9L5U - chains A and C; structure by X-ray diffraction, 1.87 A resolution.

# Chain A
Protein: DUF4150 domain-containing protein
Source organism: Escherichia coli DSM 30083
Reference sequence: E2QG14 (E2QG14_ECOLX); residues 1-142 here correspond to UniProt positions 338-479 (UniProt number = residue number + 337)
Chain sequence (156 residues; numbered -13 to 142; the number before each row is that of its first residue; numbers below 1 keep their minus sign (Met-13 is residue -13)):
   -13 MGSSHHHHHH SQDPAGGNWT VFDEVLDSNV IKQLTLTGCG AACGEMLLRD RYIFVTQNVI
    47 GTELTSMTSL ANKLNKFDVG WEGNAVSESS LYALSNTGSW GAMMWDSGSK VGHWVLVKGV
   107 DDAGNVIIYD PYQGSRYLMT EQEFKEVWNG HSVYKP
Not modelled in the structure: -13 to 2
Construct notes: initiating methionine (-13); expression tag (-12 to 0)
What the authors report for this chain:
  - catalytic residues: Cys25
  - mutagenesis - C25A: abolished catalytic activity on GyrB and ParE

# Chain C
Protein: Cpi1
Source organism: Escherichia coli DSM 30083
Reference sequence: Q6TKV7 (Q6TKV7_ECOLX); residues 1-96 here = UniProt positions 1-96
Chain sequence (96 residues; each row starts with the number of its first residue):
     1 MGIVFTNHNI DLLSVEFDEI TKNCNYTFSV DGETAIFTAR ISIIRNIKGI KYSEELDKFI
    61 MSIMPLQPKV SKILGGVTWD CICGKEVGFP VRLIGK
Not modelled in the structure: 1

# How chain A and chain C interact
Contacting residue pairs - 47 pairs, chain A then chain C:
  Ser52(A) with Asp57(C)
  Met53(A) with Tyr52(C), hydrophobic; Asp57(C)
  Thr54(A) with Glu54(C); Asp57(C), hydrogen bond
  Asn70(A) with Ser42(C); Ile50(C); Lys51(C)
  Ala71(A) with Gly49(C); Ile50(C), hydrogen bond (backbone-backbone); Tyr52(C)
  Val72(A) with Ile47(C), hydrophobic; Lys48(C)
  Ser73(A) with Lys48(C), hydrogen bond (backbone-backbone); Trp79(C), hydrogen bond
  Glu74(A) with Lys72(C), salt bridge
  Ser76(A) with Asn46(C); Ile47(C); Lys48(C), hydrogen bond (side chain-backbone)
  Ala79(A) with Arg45(C); Asn46(C); Ile47(C), hydrophobic
  Leu80(A) with Ile47(C), hydrophobic
  Asn82(A) with Arg45(C)
  Thr83(A) with Arg45(C); Ile47(C)
  Met89(A) with Met61(C), hydrophobic
  Trp91(A) with Met64(C), hydrophobic; Pro65(C); Pro68(C)
  Lys96(A) with Phe5(C); Pro65(C)
  Lys131(A) with Lys72(C), hydrogen bond (backbone-side chain)
  Glu132(A) with Lys69(C), hydrogen bond (backbone-side chain); Lys72(C), hydrogen bond (backbone-side chain)
  Trp134(A) with Lys72(C), hydrogen bond (backbone-side chain)
  Asn135(A) with Met64(C), hydrogen bond; Pro68(C); Ser71(C)
  His137(A) with Tyr52(C); Asp57(C), salt bridge; Ile60(C); Met64(C); Ser71(C), hydrogen bond
  Tyr140(A) with Ile47(C)
  Pro142(A) with Ile44(C), hydrophobic; Arg45(C), hydrogen bond (backbone-side chain)
Interface residues without a listed pair, chain A (27 interface residues in all): Thr51, Glu68, Asp92, Ser95
Interface features reported in the paper:
  - interface residues, chain A: Met53(A), Ala71(A), Met89(A), Trp91(A)
  - interface residues, chain C: Ile47(C), Met61(C), Met64(C), Lys72(C)

# Summary
27 residues of chain A and 22 residues of chain C are in contact; the contacts include 12 hydrogen bonds and 2
salt bridges. Among the polar pairs are Glu74(A)-Lys72(C), His137(A)-Asp57(C) and Thr54(A)-Asp57(C). From the
paper: the catalytic residue Cys25(A); C25A of chain A abolishes catalytic activity on GyrB and ParE.
Chain A is DUF4150 domain-containing protein and chain C is Cpi1, both from Escherichia coli DSM 30083; the
structure, Papain-like cysteine protease toxin/immunity pair, was determined by X-ray diffraction.
